Entry 8G0A (electron microscopy, 2.90 A resolution); this record covers chains 2 and a of the 20 polymer chains in the assembly.

# Chain 2
Name: ATP synthase subunit c
Organism: Mycolicibacterium smegmatis MC2 155
UniProtKB: A0R205 (A0R205_MYCS2); residue numbers follow UniProt; this construct covers 1-86
Sequence (86 residues; row label = number of the first residue in the row):
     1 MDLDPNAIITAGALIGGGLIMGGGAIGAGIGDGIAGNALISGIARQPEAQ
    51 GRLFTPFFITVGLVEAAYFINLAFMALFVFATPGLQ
Disordered / not traced: 1-4, 86
Small-molecule neighbours: SQC (3-[4-(morpholin-4-yl)phenyl]-4-{[(pyridin-2-yl)methyl]amino}cyclobut-3-ene-1,2-dione): Gly62, Leu63, Ala66, Ala67, Ile70

# Chain a
Name: ATP synthase subunit a
Organism: Mycolicibacterium smegmatis MC2 155
UniProtKB: A0R206 (A0R206_MYCS2); residue numbers follow UniProt; this construct covers 1-252
Sequence (252 residues; row label = number of the first residue in the row):
     1 MLAAEEGGAAIHVGHHTLVFELFGMTFNGDTILATAVTAVIVIALAFYLR
    51 AKVTSTGVPSGVQLFWEALTIQMRQQIEGSIGMKIAPFVLPLSVTIFVFI
   101 LISNWLAVLPLQYGGADGAAAELYKAPASDINFVLALALFVFVCYHAAGI
   151 WRRGIVGHPIKVVKGHVAFLAPINIVEELAKPISLALRLFGNIFAGGILV
   201 ALIAMFPWYIQWFPNAVWKTFDLFVGLIQAFIFSLLTILYFSQSMELDHE
   251 DH
Disordered / not traced: 1-9, 116-117, 247-252
Small-molecule neighbours: SQC (3-[4-(morpholin-4-yl)phenyl]-4-{[(pyridin-2-yl)methyl]amino}cyclobut-3-ene-1,2-dione): His166, Ile173, Asn174, Glu177, Ala180, Lys181, Ser184, Arg188, Leu236, Leu239, Tyr240, Gln243

# How chain 2 and chain a interact
Pairs across the interface - 24 pairs, chain 2 then chain a:
  Thr55(2) - Gln76(a)  hydrogen bond
  Thr55(2) - Leu235(a)
  Phe58(2) - Ile228(a)  hydrophobic
  Phe58(2) - Phe231(a)  hydrophobic
  Phe58(2) - Ile232(a)
  Ile59(2) - Leu235(a)  hydrophobic
  Val61(2) - Ile232(a)  hydrophobic
  Gly62(2) - Arg188(a)  hydrogen bond (backbone-side chain)
  Gly62(2) - Ile232(a)
  Glu65(2) - Arg188(a)
  Glu65(2) - Gln229(a)  hydrogen bond
  Glu65(2) - Ile232(a)
  Ala66(2) - Arg188(a)
  Phe69(2) - Leu187(a)
  Phe69(2) - Arg188(a)
  Phe69(2) - Gly191(a)
  Phe69(2) - Asn192(a)
  Ile70(2) - Ser184(a)
  Ile70(2) - Leu187(a)  hydrophobic
  Leu72(2) - Gly191(a)
  Leu72(2) - Phe194(a)  hydrophobic
  Leu72(2) - Ala195(a)  hydrophobic
  Ala73(2) - Leu187(a)  hydrophobic
  Phe80(2) - Val13(a)  hydrophobic
Also at the interface, not in a pair above, chain 2 (14 interface residues in all): Phe54, Ala76
Also at the interface, not in a pair above, chain a (17 interface residues in all): Ile198, Leu236, Leu239

# In short
The interface between chain 2 and chain a involves 14 residues on one side and 17 on the other, with 3
hydrogen bonds. Polar pairs include Thr55(2)-Gln76(a), Gly62(2)-Arg188(a) and Glu65(2)-Gln229(a). Compound SQC
is bound between chain 2 and chain a.
Chain 2 is ATP synthase subunit c and chain a is ATP synthase subunit a, both from Mycolicibacterium smegmatis
MC2 155; the structure, Cryo-EM structure of SQ31f-bound Mycobacterium smegmatis ATP synthase rotational state
3, was determined by electron microscopy, deposited together with 8G07, 8G08, 8G09, 8G0B, 8G0C, 8G0D and 8G0E.
